PDB entry 1B35 | X-ray diffraction, 2.40 A resolution | chains B and C of the 4 polymer chains in the assembly

# Chain B
Molecule: Protein (CRICKET paralysis virus, VP2)
From: Cricket paralysis virus
Reference sequence: P13418 (POLG_CRPV); residues 16-251 here correspond to UniProt positions 8-243 (UniProt number = residue number - 8)
Sequence (255 residues; each row starts with the number of its first residue):
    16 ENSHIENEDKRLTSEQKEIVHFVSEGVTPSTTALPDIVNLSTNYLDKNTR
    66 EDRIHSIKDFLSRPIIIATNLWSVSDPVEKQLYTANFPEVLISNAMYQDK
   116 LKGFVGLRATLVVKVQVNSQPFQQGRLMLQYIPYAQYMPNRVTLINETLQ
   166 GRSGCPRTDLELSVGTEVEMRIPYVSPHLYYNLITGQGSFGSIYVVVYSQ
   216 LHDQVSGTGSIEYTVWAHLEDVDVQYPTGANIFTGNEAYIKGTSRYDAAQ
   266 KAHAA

# Chain C
Molecule: Protein (CRICKET paralysis virus, VP3)
From: Cricket paralysis virus
Reference sequence: P13418 (POLG_CRPV); residues 1-282 here correspond to UniProt positions 341-622 (UniProt number = residue number + 340)
Sequence (282 residues; numbered 1 to 282; the number before each row is that of its first residue):
     1 SKPTVQGKIGECKLRGQGRMANFDGMDMSHKMALSSTNEIETNEGLAGTS
    51 LDVMDLSRVLSIPNYWDRFTWKTSDVINTVLWDNYVSPFKVKPYSATITD
   101 RFRCTHMGKVANAFTYWRGSMVYTFKFVKTQYHSGRLRISFIPYYYNTTI
   151 STGTPDVSRTQKIVVDLRTSTAVSFTVPYIGSRPWLYCIRPESSWLSKDN
   201 TDGALMYNCVSGIVRVEVLNQLVAAQNVFSEIDVICEVNGGPDLEFAGPT
   251 CPRYVPYAGDFTLADTRKIEAERTQEYSNNED

# Chain B / chain C interface
Residue-residue contacts - 72 pairs, chain B then chain C:
  Val93(B) - Arg68(C)
  Glu94(B) - Lys268(C)  hydrogen bond (backbone-side chain)
  Gln96(B) - Glu272(C)
  Gln96(B) - Glu276(C)
  Asn101(B) - Glu276(C)  hydrogen bond (side chain-backbone)
  Pro136(B) - Thr130(C)  hydrogen bond (backbone-side chain)
  Pro136(B) - Tyr132(C)
  Phe137(B) - Thr130(C)
  Phe137(B) - Tyr132(C)  hydrophobic
  Phe137(B) - Asn227(C)
  Phe137(B) - Val228(C)  hydrophobic
  Gln138(B) - Thr130(C)
  Gln139(B) - Val128(C)
  Gln139(B) - Lys129(C)
  Gln139(B) - His133(C)  hydrogen bond
  Gln139(B) - Phe229(C)
  Gln139(B) - Glu231(C)
  Gly140(B) - Val128(C)
  Arg141(B) - Lys126(C)
  Arg141(B) - Val128(C)
  Ala150(B) - Tyr277(C)  hydrogen bond (backbone-side chain)
  Gln151(B) - Tyr277(C)
  Pro154(B) - Tyr277(C)
  Val157(B) - Glu276(C)
  Val157(B) - Tyr277(C)
  Thr158(B) - Ile269(C)
  Thr158(B) - Arg273(C)
  Leu159(B) - Tyr257(C)
  Leu159(B) - Ala258(C)  hydrophobic
  Glu162(B) - Phe261(C)
  Glu162(B) - Asp265(C)
  Glu162(B) - Ile269(C)
  Thr163(B) - Arg103(C)
  Leu164(B) - Tyr65(C)  hydrophobic
  Gln165(B) - Asn64(C)
  Gln165(B) - Tyr65(C)
  Gln165(B) - Trp66(C)
  Gln165(B) - Arg103(C)
  Gln165(B) - Cys104(C)
  Ser168(B) - Pro63(C)
  Ser168(B) - Asn64(C)
  Ser168(B) - Tyr65(C)  hydrogen bond (side chain-backbone)
  Gly169(B) - Ile62(C)
  Gly169(B) - His106(C)
  Arg172(B) - Pro63(C)  hydrogen bond (side chain-backbone)
  Arg172(B) - Lys126(C)
  Arg172(B) - Glu237(C)  salt bridge
  Asp174(B) - Lys126(C)  salt bridge
  Glu176(B) - Phe127(C)
  Glu176(B) - Val128(C)
  Glu176(B) - Lys129(C)  hydrogen bond (side chain-backbone)
  Glu176(B) - Thr171(C)
  Ser178(B) - Lys129(C)  hydrogen bond (side chain-backbone)
  Ser178(B) - Gln131(C)  hydrogen bond (backbone-side chain)
  Ser178(B) - Thr171(C)
  Val179(B) - Gln131(C)
  Val190(B) - Ala47(C)
  Val190(B) - Gly48(C)
  Tyr209(B) - Glu276(C)
  Tyr213(B) - Tyr65(C)
  Tyr213(B) - Arg68(C)  hydrogen bond (backbone-side chain)
  Tyr213(B) - Ile235(C)
  Tyr213(B) - Glu237(C)  hydrogen bond
  Ser214(B) - Val128(C)
  Ser214(B) - Asp233(C)  hydrogen bond
  His217(B) - Phe229(C)
  Gln219(B) - Asn227(C)
  Gln219(B) - Phe229(C)
  Val220(B) - Gln226(C)
  Val220(B) - Phe229(C)
  Ile255(B) - Glu276(C)
  Ile255(B) - Tyr277(C)  hydrophobic
Also at the interface, not in a pair above, chain B (42 interface residues in all): Lys95, Thr99, Met153, Asn161, Arg167, Lys256, Gly257
Also at the interface, not in a pair above, chain C (43 interface residues in all): Tyr94, Thr169, Gly259, Gln275, Ser278

# In short
Chain B and chain C form an interface of 42 and 43 residues respectively; the contacts include 13 hydrogen
bonds and 2 salt bridges. Polar contacts include Arg172(B)-Glu237(C), Asp174(B)-Lys126(C) and
Glu94(B)-Lys268(C).
Here chain B is Protein (CRICKET paralysis virus, VP2) and chain C is Protein (CRICKET paralysis virus, VP3),
both from Cricket paralysis virus. Entry 1B35 (Cricket paralysis virus (crpv)) was determined by X-ray
diffraction.
